PDB entry 7YR1 | electron microscopy, 3.62 A resolution | chains C and G of the 9 polymer chains in the assembly

Chain C:
Name: Spike glycoprotein
From: Severe acute respiratory syndrome coronavirus 2
UniProtKB: P0DTC2 (SPIKE_SARS2); aligned to UniProt positions 1-1270 over residues 4-1273 (the alignment contains insertions or deletions, so no single offset holds)
Amino-acid sequence (1270 residues; numbered 4 to 1273; the number before each row is that of its first residue):
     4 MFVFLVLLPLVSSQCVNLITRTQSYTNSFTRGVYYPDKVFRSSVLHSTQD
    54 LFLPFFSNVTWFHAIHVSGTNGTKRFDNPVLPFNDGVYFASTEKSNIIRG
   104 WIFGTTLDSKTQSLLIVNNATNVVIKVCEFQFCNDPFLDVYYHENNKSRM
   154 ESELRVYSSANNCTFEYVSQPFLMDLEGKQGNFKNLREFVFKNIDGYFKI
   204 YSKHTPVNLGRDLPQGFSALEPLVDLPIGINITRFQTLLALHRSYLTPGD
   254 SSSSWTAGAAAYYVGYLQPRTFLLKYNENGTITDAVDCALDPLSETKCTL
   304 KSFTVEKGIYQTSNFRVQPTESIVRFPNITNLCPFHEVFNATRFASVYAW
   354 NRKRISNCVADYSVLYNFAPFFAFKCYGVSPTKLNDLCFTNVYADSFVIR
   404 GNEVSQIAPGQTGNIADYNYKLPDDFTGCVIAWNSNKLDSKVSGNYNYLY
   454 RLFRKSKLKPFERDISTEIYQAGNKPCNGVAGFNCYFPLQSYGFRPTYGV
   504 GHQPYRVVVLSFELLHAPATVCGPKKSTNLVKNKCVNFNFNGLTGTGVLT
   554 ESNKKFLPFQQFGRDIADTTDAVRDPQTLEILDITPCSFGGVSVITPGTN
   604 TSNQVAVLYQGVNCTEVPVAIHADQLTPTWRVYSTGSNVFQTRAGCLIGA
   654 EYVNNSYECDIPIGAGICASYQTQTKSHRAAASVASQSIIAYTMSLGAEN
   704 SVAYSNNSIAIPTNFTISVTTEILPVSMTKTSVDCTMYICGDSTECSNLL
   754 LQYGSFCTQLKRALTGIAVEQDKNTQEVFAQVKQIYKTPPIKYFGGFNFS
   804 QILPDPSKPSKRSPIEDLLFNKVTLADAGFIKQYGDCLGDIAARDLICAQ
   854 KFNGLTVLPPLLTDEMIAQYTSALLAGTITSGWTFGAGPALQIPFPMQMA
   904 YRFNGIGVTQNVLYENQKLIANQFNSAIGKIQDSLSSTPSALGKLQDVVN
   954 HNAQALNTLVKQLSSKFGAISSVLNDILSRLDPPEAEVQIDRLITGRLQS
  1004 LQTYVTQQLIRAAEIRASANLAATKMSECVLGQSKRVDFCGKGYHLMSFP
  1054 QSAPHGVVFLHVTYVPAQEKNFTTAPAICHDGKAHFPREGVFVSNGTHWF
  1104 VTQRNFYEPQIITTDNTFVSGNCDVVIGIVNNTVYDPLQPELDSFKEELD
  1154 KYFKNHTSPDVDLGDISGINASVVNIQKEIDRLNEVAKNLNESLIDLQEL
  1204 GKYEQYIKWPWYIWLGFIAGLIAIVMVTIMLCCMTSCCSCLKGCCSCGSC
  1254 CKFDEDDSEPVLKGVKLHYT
Not modelled in the structure: 4-24, 68-78, 137-160, 179-186, 247-263, 624-631, 678-688, 837-848, 1141-1273
Construct notes: variant Ile22 (Thr19 in P0DTC2), Ser27 (Ala in P0DTC2), Asp142 (Gly in P0DTC2), Glu147 (Lys in P0DTC2), Arg152 (Trp in P0DTC2), Leu157 (Phe in P0DTC2), Val210 (Ile in P0DTC2), Gly213 (Val in P0DTC2), Ser257 (Gly in P0DTC2), His339 (Gly in P0DTC2), Phe371 (Ser in P0DTC2), Pro373 (Ser in P0DTC2), Phe375 (Ser in P0DTC2), Ala376 (Thr in P0DTC2), Asn405 (Asp in P0DTC2), Ser408 (Arg in P0DTC2), Asn417 (Lys in P0DTC2), Lys440 (Asn in P0DTC2), Ser446 (Gly in P0DTC2), Lys460 (Asn in P0DTC2), Asn477 (Ser in P0DTC2), Lys478 (Thr in P0DTC2), Ala484 (Glu in P0DTC2), Arg498 (Gln in P0DTC2), Tyr501 (Asn in P0DTC2), His505 (Tyr in P0DTC2), Gly614 (Asp in P0DTC2), Tyr655 (His in P0DTC2), Lys679 (Asn in P0DTC2), His681 (Pro in P0DTC2), Lys764 (Asn in P0DTC2), Tyr796 (Asp in P0DTC2), His954 (Gln in P0DTC2), Lys969 (Asn in P0DTC2); engineered mutation Ala683 (Arg in P0DTC2), Ala685 (Arg in P0DTC2), Pro817 (Phe in P0DTC2), Pro892 (Ala in P0DTC2), Pro899 (Ala in P0DTC2), Pro942 (Ala in P0DTC2), Pro986 (Lys in P0DTC2), Pro987 (Val in P0DTC2)
Curated features (UniProtKB/Swiss-Prot):
  - lipidation (S-palmitoyl cysteine): Cys1243, Cys1250, Cys1253
  - glycosylation (N-linked (GlcNAc...) asparagine): Asn20 (complex), Asn125 (hybrid), Asn334 (complex), Asn606 (hybrid)
Disulfide bonds: Cys131-Cys166, Cys291-Cys301, Cys336-Cys361, Cys379-Cys432, Cys391-Cys525, Cys480-Cys488, Cys617-Cys649, Cys662-Cys671, Cys738-Cys760, Cys743-Cys749, Cys1032-Cys1043, Cys1082-Cys1126
Glycans and other covalent adducts: N-acetylglucosamine (NAG) linked to Asn61, Asn122, Asn165, Asn234, Asn282, Asn331, Asn343, Asn603, Asn616, Asn657, Asn709, Asn717, Asn801, Asn1074, Asn1098, Asn1134
Reported in the primary citation:
  - post-translational modification sites: Asn343

Chain G:
Name: XG2v024 Light chain
From: Homo sapiens
Amino-acid sequence (105 residues; each row starts with the number of its first residue):
     2 IVMTQSPSSLSASVGDRVTITCRASQSISTYLNWYQQKPGKAPKLLIYAA
    52 SSLQSGVPSRFSGSASGTDFTLTISSLQPEDFATYYCQQSFSTSFTFGPG
   102 TKVDI
Disulfide bonds: Cys23-Cys88

How chain C and chain G interact:
Pairs across the interface - 11 pairs, chain C then chain G:
  Val83(C) with Ser30(G); Phe92(G)
  Thr108(C) with Ser28(G)
  Thr109(C) with Ser26(G); Ser28(G); Thr69(G)
  Asp111(C) with Gly68(G); Thr69(G)
  Arg237(C) with Gln27(G); Ser28(G), hydrogen bond (side chain-backbone); Phe92(G)
Other interface residues (no listed pair), chain C (6 interface residues in all): Leu110

In short:
6 residues of chain C and 7 residues of chain G are in contact; the contacts include 1 hydrogen bond. Its one
hydrogen-bonded contact is Arg237(C)-Ser28(G). N-acetylglucosamine is covalently linked to Asn61(C),
Asn122(C), Asn165(C), Asn234(C), Asn282(C) and Asn331(C) and 10 more. From the paper: a modification site at
Asn343(C).
Here chain C is Spike glycoprotein (Severe acute respiratory syndrome coronavirus 2) and chain G is XG2v024
Light chain (Homo sapiens). Entry 7YR1 (SARS-CoV-2 BA.2.75 S Trimer in complex with XG2v024) was determined by
electron microscopy together with 7YR2 and 7YR3 from the same study.
